Entry 7FDB (electron microscopy, 4.80 A resolution (low resolution: residue-level contacts below are approximate; hydrogen-bond / salt-bridge calls are withheld)); this record covers chains Q and d of the 31 polymer chains in the assembly.

[Chain Q]
Protein: Yeast Vacuolar ATPase a subunit
Source organism: Saccharomyces cerevisiae S288C
UniProt: P32563 (VPH1_YEAST); residues 1-840 here = UniProt positions 1-840
Sequence (840 residues; row label = number of the first residue in the row):
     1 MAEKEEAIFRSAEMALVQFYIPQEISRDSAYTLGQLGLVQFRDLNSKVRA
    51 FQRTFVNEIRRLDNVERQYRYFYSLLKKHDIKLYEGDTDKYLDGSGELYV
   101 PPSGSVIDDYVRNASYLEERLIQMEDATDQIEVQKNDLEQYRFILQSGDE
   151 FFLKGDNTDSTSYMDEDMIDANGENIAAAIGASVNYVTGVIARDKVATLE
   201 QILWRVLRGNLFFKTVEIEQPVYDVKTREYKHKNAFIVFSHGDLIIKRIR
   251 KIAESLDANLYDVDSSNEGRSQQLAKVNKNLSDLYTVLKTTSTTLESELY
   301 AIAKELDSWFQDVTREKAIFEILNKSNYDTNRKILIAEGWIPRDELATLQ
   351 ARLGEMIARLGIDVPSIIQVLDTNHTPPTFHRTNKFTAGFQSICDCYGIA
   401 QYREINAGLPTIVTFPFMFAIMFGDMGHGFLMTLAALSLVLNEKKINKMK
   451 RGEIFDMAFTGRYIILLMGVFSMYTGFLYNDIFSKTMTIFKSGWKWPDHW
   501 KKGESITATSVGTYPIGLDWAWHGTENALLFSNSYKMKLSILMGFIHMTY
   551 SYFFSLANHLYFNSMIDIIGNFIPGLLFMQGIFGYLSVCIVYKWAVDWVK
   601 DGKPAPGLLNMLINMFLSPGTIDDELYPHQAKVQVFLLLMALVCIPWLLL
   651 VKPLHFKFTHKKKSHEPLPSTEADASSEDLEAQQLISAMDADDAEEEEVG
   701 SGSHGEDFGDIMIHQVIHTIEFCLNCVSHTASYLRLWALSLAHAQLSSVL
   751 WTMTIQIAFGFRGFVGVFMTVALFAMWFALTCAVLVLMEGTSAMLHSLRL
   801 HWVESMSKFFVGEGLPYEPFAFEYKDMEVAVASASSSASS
Disordered / not traced: 1-2, 153-183, 657-705, 830-840
Swiss-Prot annotation at these positions:
  - modified residue: Ala-2 (N-acetylalanine)
  - mutagenesis: Asp-425 (D425N: Reduces assembly of V-ATPase complexes and reduces ATPase activity of the assembled complexes), Lys-538 (K538A: Reduces assembly of V-ATPase complexes), Lys-593 (K593A: Reduces ATPase activity), Gln-634 (Q634L: Reduces subunit stability), His-729 (H729R: Reduces ATPase activity), Arg-735 (R735L: Reduces subunit stability), Leu-739 (L739S: Reduces ATPase activity), His-743 (H743A/E/Y: Reduces ATPase activity), Leu-746 (L746S: Reduces ATPase activity), Leu-780 (L780S: Reduces assembly of V-ATPase complexes), Glu-789 (E789A/D/H/Q: Abolishes ATPase activity and proton transport, but does not affect complex assembly), Leu-800 (L800S: Reduces assembly of V-ATPase complexes), 4 further mutagenesis entries in UniProt

[Chain d]
Protein: V-type proton ATPase subunit e
Source organism: Saccharomyces cerevisiae S288C
UniProt: Q3E7B6 (VA0E_YEAST); residue numbers follow UniProt; this construct covers 1-73
Sequence (73 residues; each row starts with the number of its first residue):
     1 MSSFYTVVGVFIVVSAMSVLFWIMAPKNNQAVWRSTVILTLAMMFLMWAI
    51 TFLCQLHPLVAPRRSDLRPEFAE
Disordered / not traced: 70-73

[How chain Q and chain d interact]
Pairs across the interface (73):
  Lys-385(Q) with Asn-28(d); Asn-29(d)
  Leu-409(Q) with Val-32(d)
  Val-413(Q) with Thr-36(d); Thr-40(d)
  Phe-417(Q) with Met-47(d)
  Phe-471(Q) with Met-43(d)
  Tyr-474(Q) with Met-44(d); Met-47(d); Trp-48(d)
  Leu-478(Q) with Thr-51(d)
  Trp-494(Q) with Val-60(d)
  Trp-496(Q) with Ala-61(d); Arg-63(d)
  Asp-498(Q) with Arg-68(d)
  His-499(Q) with Arg-68(d)
  Trp-500(Q) with Arg-63(d); Asp-66(d); Arg-68(d)
  Lys-501(Q) with Arg-64(d)
  Lys-502(Q) with Asp-66(d); Leu-67(d)
  Gly-503(Q) with Arg-64(d)
  Glu-504(Q) with Arg-64(d)
  Ile-506(Q) with Pro-62(d); Arg-63(d); Arg-64(d); Asp-66(d)
  Thr-507(Q) with Pro-62(d)
  Ala-508(Q) with Leu-59(d); Val-60(d)
  Thr-509(Q) with Val-60(d)
  Ser-510(Q) with Leu-56(d); Val-60(d)
  Thr-513(Q) with Leu-53(d); Leu-56(d)
  Tyr-514(Q) with Leu-53(d)
  Pro-515(Q) with Thr-51(d); Phe-52(d); Leu-53(d)
  Ile-516(Q) with Trp-48(d); Thr-51(d); Leu-53(d)
  Gly-517(Q) with Leu-53(d)
  Leu-518(Q) with Thr-51(d); Leu-53(d)
  Trp-522(Q) with Leu-59(d); Val-60(d); Ala-61(d)
  Gly-524(Q) with Pro-62(d)
  Thr-525(Q) with Pro-62(d)
  Asn-527(Q) with Leu-59(d); Val-60(d); Ala-61(d); Pro-62(d)
  Ala-528(Q) with Ala-61(d)
  Tyr-535(Q) with Ile-50(d); Thr-51(d); Leu-53(d)
  Leu-542(Q) with Ile-50(d)
  Lys-593(Q) with Gln-55(d)
  Trp-594(Q) with Phe-52(d); Leu-53(d); Cys-54(d); Gln-55(d)
  Ala-595(Q) with Gln-55(d)
  Val-596(Q) with Gln-55(d)
  Asp-597(Q) with Gln-55(d); Leu-56(d); His-57(d)
  Val-599(Q) with His-57(d)
  Lys-600(Q) with Gln-55(d); Leu-56(d)
Interface residues without a listed pair, chain Q (47 interface residues in all): Pro-497, Ser-505, Ala-521, Phe-531, Leu-539, Leu-608
Interface residues without a listed pair, chain d (28 interface residues in all): Ser-2, Ser-35

[Summary]
Chain Q and chain d form an interface of 47 and 28 residues respectively. Curated annotation (UniProt) lists
16 mutagenesis sites on chain Q.
Chain Q is Yeast Vacuolar ATPase a subunit and chain d is V-type proton ATPase subunit e, both from
Saccharomyces cerevisiae S288C; the structure, CryoEM Structures of Reconstituted V-ATPase,State2, was
determined by electron microscopy.
